PDB entry 4N8K | X-ray diffraction, 2.00 A resolution | chain A

# Chain A
Protein: Putative 4-hydroxybutyrate coenzyme A transferase
Organism: Yersinia pestis
UniProt: Q9ZC36 (Q9ZC36_YERPE); residue numbers follow UniProt; this construct covers 1-440
Amino-acid sequence (476 residues; row label = number of the first residue in the row; numbers below 1 keep their minus sign (Met-35 is residue -35)):
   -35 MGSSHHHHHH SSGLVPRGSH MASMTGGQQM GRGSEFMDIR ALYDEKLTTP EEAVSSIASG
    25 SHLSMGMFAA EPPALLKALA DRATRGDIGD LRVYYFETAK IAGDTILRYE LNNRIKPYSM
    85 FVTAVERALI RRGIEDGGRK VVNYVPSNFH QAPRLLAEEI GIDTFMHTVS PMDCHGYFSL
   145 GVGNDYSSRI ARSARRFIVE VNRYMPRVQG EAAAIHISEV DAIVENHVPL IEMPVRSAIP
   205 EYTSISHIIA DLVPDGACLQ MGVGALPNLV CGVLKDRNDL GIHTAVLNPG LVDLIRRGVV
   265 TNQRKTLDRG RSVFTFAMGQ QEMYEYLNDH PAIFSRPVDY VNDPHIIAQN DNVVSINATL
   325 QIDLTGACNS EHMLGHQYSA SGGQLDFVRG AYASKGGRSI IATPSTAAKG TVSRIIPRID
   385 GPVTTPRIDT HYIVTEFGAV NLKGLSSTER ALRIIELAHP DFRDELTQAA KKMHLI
Disordered / not traced: -35 to 0
Construct notes: initiating methionine (-35); expression tag (-34 to 0); engineered mutation Ala249 (Glu in Q9ZC36)
From the paper describing this entry:
  - mutagenesis - M31H, F60V, F85H, F85Y, F113L, F113Q, Q224S, V227G, V227W, E249A: abolished catalytic activity
  - mutagenesis - M31G, F60M, E61V: increased catalytic activity

# Summary
The paper reports that M31H, F60V and F85H, among others, abolish catalytic activity; M31G, F60M and E61V
increase catalytic activity; 13 substitutions were tested in all.
Chain A is Putative 4-hydroxybutyrate coenzyme A transferase (Yersinia pestis); the structure, E249A mutant,
RipA structure, was determined by X-ray diffraction, deposited together with 4N8H, 4N8I, 4N8J and 4N8L.
